Entry 7KTU (electron microscopy, 4.15 A resolution (low resolution: residue-level contacts below are approximate; hydrogen-bond / salt-bridge calls are withheld)); this record covers chain A.

[Chain A]
Name: metavinculin
Organism: Homo sapiens
UniProt: P18206 (VINC_HUMAN); numbering as in UniProt (aligned over 1-1134)
Sequence (1142 residues; numbered 1 to 1142; the number before each row is that of its first residue):
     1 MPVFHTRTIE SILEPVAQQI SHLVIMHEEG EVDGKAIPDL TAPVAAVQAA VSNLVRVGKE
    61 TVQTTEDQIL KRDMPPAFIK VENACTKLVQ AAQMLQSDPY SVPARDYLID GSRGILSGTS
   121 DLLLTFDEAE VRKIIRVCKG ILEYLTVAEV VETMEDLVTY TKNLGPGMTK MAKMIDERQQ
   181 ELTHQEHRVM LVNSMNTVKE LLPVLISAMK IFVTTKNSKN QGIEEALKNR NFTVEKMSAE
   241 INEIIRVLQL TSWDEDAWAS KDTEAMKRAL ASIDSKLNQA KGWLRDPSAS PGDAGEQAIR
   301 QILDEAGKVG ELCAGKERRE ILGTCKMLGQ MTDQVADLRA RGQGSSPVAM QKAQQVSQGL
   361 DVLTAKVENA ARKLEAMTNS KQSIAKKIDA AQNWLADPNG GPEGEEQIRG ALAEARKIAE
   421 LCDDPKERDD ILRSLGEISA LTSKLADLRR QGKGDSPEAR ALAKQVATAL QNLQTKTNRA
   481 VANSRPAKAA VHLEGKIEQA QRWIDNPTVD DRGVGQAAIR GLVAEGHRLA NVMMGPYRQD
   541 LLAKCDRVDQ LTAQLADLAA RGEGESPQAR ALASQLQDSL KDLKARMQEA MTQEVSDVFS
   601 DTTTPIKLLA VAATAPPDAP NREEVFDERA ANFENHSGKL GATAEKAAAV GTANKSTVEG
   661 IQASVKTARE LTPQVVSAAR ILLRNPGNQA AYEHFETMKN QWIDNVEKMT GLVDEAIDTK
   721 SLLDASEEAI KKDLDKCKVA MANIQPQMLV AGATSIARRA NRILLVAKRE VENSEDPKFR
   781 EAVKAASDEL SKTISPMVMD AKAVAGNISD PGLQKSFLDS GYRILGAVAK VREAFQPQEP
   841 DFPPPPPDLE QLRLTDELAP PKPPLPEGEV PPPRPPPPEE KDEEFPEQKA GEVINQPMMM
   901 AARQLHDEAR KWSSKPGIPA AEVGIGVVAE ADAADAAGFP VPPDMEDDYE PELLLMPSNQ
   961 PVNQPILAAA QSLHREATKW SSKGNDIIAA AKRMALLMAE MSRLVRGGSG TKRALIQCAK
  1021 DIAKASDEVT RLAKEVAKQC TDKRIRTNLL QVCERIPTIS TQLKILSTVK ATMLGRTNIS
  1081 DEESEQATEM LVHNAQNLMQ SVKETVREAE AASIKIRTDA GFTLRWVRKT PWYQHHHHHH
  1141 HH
Not modelled in the structure: 840-960, 1117-1142
Construct notes: expression tag (1135-1142)
Swiss-Prot annotation at these positions:
  - region: M741 to L764 (Interaction with ACTN4), A1120 to Q1134 (Facilitates phospholipid membrane insertion)
  - modified residue: S97 (Phosphoserine), K173 (N6-acetyllysine), S260 (Phosphoserine), S272 (Phosphoserine), S275 (Phosphoserine), S288 (Phosphoserine), S290 (Phosphoserine), S346 (Phosphoserine), S434 (Phosphoserine), K496 (N6-acetyllysine), Y537 (Phosphotyrosine), S574 (Phosphoserine), S579 (Phosphoserine), S600 (Phosphoserine), T604 (Phosphothreonine), T672 (Phosphothreonine), S721 (Phosphoserine), S795 (Phosphoserine), S809 (Phosphoserine), Y822 (Phosphotyrosine) and 1 more in UniProt
  - natural variant: L277 (L277M: In CMH15), L954 (deletion: In CMD1W), R975 (R975W: In CMD1W)
From the paper describing this entry:
  - contacts within the chain: N773-D1042, E775-R1046 (salt bridge)

[In short]
From the paper: contacts within the chain involving N773, D1042 and E775 among others.
Chain A is metavinculin (Homo sapiens); the structure, Cryogenic electron microscopy model of full-length
human metavinculin H1'-parallel conformation 1, was determined by electron microscopy (same publication as
7KTT, 7KTV and 7KTW).
